7UUY - chain A; structure by electron microscopy, 3.30 A resolution.

== Chain A ==
Name: Sodium/iodide cotransporter
From: Rattus norvegicus
UniProtKB: Q63008 (SC5A5_RAT); residues 2-618 here = UniProt positions 2-618
Sequence (694 residues; row label = number of the first residue in the row; numbers below 1 keep their minus sign (Met-15 is residue -15)):
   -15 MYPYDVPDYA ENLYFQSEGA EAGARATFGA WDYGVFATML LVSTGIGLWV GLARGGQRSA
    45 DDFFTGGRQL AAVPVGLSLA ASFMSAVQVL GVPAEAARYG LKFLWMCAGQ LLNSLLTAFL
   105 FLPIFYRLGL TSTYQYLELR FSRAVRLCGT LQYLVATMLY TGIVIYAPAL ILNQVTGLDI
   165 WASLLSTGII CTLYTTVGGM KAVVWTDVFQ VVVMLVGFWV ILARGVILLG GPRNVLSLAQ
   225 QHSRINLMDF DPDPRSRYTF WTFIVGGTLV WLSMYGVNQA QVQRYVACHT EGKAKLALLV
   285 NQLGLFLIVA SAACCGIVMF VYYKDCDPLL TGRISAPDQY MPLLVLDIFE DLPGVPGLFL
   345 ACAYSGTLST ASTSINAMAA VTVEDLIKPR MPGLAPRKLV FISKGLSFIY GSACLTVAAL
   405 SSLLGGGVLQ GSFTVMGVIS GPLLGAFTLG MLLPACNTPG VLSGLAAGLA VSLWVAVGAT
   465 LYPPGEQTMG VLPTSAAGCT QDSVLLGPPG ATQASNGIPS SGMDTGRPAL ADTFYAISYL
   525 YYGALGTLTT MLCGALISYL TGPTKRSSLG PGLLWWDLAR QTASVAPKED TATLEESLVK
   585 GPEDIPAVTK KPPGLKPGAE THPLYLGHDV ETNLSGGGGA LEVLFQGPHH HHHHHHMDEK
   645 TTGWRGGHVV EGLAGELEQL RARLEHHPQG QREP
Not modelled in the structure: -15 to 8, 34-52, 184-188, 484-509, 562-678
Sequence notes: initiating methionine (-15); expression tag (-14 to 1, 619-678); engineered mutation Gln225 (Asn in Q63008), Gln485 (Asn in Q63008), Gln497 (Asn in Q63008)
UniProt features mapped onto this chain:
  - binding site (Na(+)): Ser69, Val71, Gln72, Tyr144, Met258, Ser416, Phe417
  - binding site (iodide): Val76, Met90, Trp255, Leu413, Phe417
  - modified residue: Ser551 (Phosphoserine)
  - mutagenesis: Ser69 (S69A/C/D/K/T: Impairs sodium and iodide transport activity), Gln72 (Q72A/C/E/H/N/S/T: Impairs sodium and iodide transport activity), Tyr144 (Y144A/E/H/K/L: Impairs sodium and iodide transport activity), Ser416 (S416A/H/T: Impairs sodium and iodide transport activity), Phe417 (F417H/Y: Impairs sodium and iodide transport activity)
Disulfides: Cys310-Cys483
Ligand contacts: 1,2-diacyl-glycerol-3-sn-phosphate (3PH): Cys132, Leu135, Gln136, Val139, Met142, Leu143, Ile147, Ala397, Thr400, Val401, Leu404, Ser405, Leu408, Gly410, Gly411, Gln414, Gly415, Thr418, Val419, Val422, Ile423, Leu453, Leu457, Ala460, Thr464
What the authors report for this chain:
  - contacts within the chain: Phe67-Gln72, Ser69-Gln72 (hydrogen bond), Ser66-Tyr144 (hydrogen bond)

== Overview ==
Chain A binds 1,2-diacyl-glycerol-3-sn-phosphate. From UniProt: 7 Na+-binding residues, 5 iodide-binding
residues and 5 mutagenesis sites. From the paper: contacts within the chain involving Phe67, Gln72 and Ser69
among others.
Chain A is Sodium/iodide cotransporter (Rattus norvegicus); the structure, Structure of the sodium/iodide
symporter (NIS), was determined by electron microscopy (same publication as 7UUZ and 7UV0).
